PDB entry 4MAY | X-ray diffraction, 2.20 A resolution | chains C and D of the 4 polymer chains in the assembly

Chain C:
Protein: HY.1B11 TCR alpha chain
Source organism: Homo sapiens
Sequence (209 residues; row label = number of the first residue in the row; numbers below 1 keep their minus sign (Met-1 is residue -1)):
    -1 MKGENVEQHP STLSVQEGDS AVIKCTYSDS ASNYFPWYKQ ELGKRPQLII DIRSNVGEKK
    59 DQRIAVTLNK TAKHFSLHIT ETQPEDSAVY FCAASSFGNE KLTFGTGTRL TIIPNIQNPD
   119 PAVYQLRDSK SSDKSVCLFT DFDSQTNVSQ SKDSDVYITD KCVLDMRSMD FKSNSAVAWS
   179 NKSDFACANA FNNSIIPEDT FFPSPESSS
Unresolved in the structure: -1 to 1, 193-207
Disulfides: Cys23-Cys90, Cys135-Cys185
Reported in the primary citation:
  - binding site for sulfate ion: Arg51

Chain D:
Protein: UL15 peptide-HY.1B11 TCR beta chain, chimeric construct
Source organism: unidentified herpesvirus, homo sapiens
Sequence (266 residues; each row starts with the number of its first residue; numbers below 1 keep their minus sign (Met-24 is residue -24)):
   -24 MKRQLVHFVR DFAQLGGSGG GGGGAGVSQT PSNKVTEKGK YVELRCDPIS GHTALYWYRQ
    36 SLGQGPEFLI YFQGTGAADD SGLPNDRFFA VRPEGSVSTL KIQRTERGDS AVYLCATSAL
    96 GDTQYFGPGT RLTVLEDLKN VFPPEVAVFE PSEAEISHTQ KATLVCLATG FYPDHVELSW
   156 WVNGKEVHSG VCTDPQPLKE QPALNDSRYS LSSRLRVSAT FWQNPRNHFR CQVQFYGLSE
   216 NDEWTQDRAK PVTQIVSAEA WGRADS
Unresolved in the structure: -24 to -22, -9 to -3, 241
Disulfides: Cys21-Cys90, Cys141-Cys206

Chain C / chain D interface:
Residue-residue contacts - 93 pairs, chain C then chain D:
  Ala29(C) with Leu-20(D), hydrophobic
  Tyr32(C) with Asp97(D); Thr98(D)
  Tyr36(C) with Gln99(D), hydrogen bond (side chain-backbone); Phe101(D), hydrophobic
  Gln38(C) with Gln35(D), hydrogen bond
  Leu40(C) with Pro170(D)
  Lys42(C) with Pro103(D)
  Arg43(C) with Gly102(D); Pro103(D)
  Pro44(C) with Leu89(D); Phe101(D)
  Leu46(C) with Thr98(D); Tyr100(D), hydrophobic
  Arg51(C) with Asp97(D), salt bridge; Thr98(D)
  Phe89(C) with Gln35(D); Gln39(D); Gly40(D)
  Phe95(C) with His-18(D); Phe-17(D); Arg-15(D), hydrogen bond (backbone-side chain)
  Glu98(C) with Arg-15(D), salt bridge; Tyr31(D); Tyr46(D), hydrogen bond; Leu95(D); Gly96(D); Asp97(D); Gln99(D), hydrogen bond (backbone-side chain)
  Lys99(C) with Tyr33(D); Phe43(D)
  Leu100(C) with Tyr33(D), hydrogen bond (backbone-side chain); Gln99(D)
  Phe102(C) with Tyr33(D), hydrophobic; Pro41(D); Phe101(D), hydrophobic
  Gly103(C) with Gly40(D)
  Thr104(C) with Gly40(D)
  Asp118(C) with His133(D), salt bridge
  Tyr122(C) with Ser127(D); Ala129(D); Glu130(D); His133(D); Thr134(D)
  Gln123(C) with Ser127(D)
  Leu124(C) with Phe124(D); Glu125(D); Thr138(D); Val140(D), hydrophobic
  Arg125(C) with Phe124(D); Glu125(D), salt bridge; Arg238(D)
  Ser127(C) with Ala122(D); Val123(D); Phe124(D)
  Ser130(C) with Phe124(D)
  Lys132(C) with Phe124(D); Leu142(D); Thr144(D)
  Val134(C) with Phe124(D), hydrophobic; Leu142(D), hydrophobic
  Leu136(C) with Thr138(D)
  Thr138(C) with Arg191(D)
  Asp139(C) with Thr134(D); Arg191(D), salt bridge
  Tyr155(C) with Glu175(D)
  Ile156(C) with Leu173(D)
  Thr157(C) with Asp169(D); Ser187(D); Arg189(D), hydrogen bond
  Asp158(C) with Arg189(D), hydrogen bond (backbone-side chain)
  Cys160(C) with Cys167(D), disulfide; Thr168(D)
  Val161(C) with Cys167(D)
  Leu162(C) with Gly165(D); Val166(D); Cys167(D), hydrophobic; Arg191(D)
  Asp163(C) with Ser164(D); Gly165(D), hydrogen bond (backbone-backbone)
  Met164(C) with Lys136(D); Ser164(D); Gly165(D); Arg191(D)
  Arg165(C) with Ser164(D), hydrogen bond (backbone-side chain)
  Phe169(C) with Lys136(D); Arg191(D)
  Ser171(C) with Arg191(D), hydrogen bond
  Ser173(C) with Arg189(D), hydrogen bond
  Ala174(C) with Arg189(D)
  Trp177(C) with Leu142(D), hydrophobic; Leu173(D), hydrophobic; Ser185(D)
Also at the interface, not in a pair above, chain C (52 interface residues in all): Gly41, Asp49, Ser94, Gly96, Asn97, Asp126, Val175
Also at the interface, not in a pair above, chain D (56 interface residues in all): Gly38, Gln48, Asp54, Pro126, Leu139, Gln171
Cross-chain cystine bridges: Cys160(C)-Cys167(D)
Interface features reported in the paper:
  - interface residues, chain C: Ala29(C), Phe95(C), Glu98(C)
  - hot spots on chain C (mutagenesis) - F95A: decreased binding to DQ1/UL15

Overview:
Chain C and chain D form an interface of 52 and 56 residues respectively; the contacts include 1 disulfide
bond, 12 hydrogen bonds and 5 salt bridges. Polar pairs include Arg51(C)-Asp97(D), Glu98(C)-Arg-15(D) and
Asp118(C)-His133(D). From the paper: a binding site for sulfate ion at Arg51(C); F95A of chain C reduces
binding to DQ1/UL15.
Chain C is HY.1B11 TCR alpha chain (Homo sapiens) and chain D is UL15 peptide-HY.1B11 TCR beta chain, chimeric
construct (unidentified herpesvirus, homo sapiens); the structure, Crystal structure of an immune complex, was
determined by X-ray diffraction, deposited together with 4GRL.
